PDB entry 7UJ1 | X-ray diffraction, 3.50 A resolution | chains A and E of the 4 polymer chains in the assembly

Chain A:
Molecule: Splicing factor, proline- and glutamine-rich
Organism: Homo sapiens
UniProtKB: P23246 (SFPQ_HUMAN); numbering as in UniProt (aligned over 214-598)
Sequence (412 residues; row label = number of the first residue in the row):
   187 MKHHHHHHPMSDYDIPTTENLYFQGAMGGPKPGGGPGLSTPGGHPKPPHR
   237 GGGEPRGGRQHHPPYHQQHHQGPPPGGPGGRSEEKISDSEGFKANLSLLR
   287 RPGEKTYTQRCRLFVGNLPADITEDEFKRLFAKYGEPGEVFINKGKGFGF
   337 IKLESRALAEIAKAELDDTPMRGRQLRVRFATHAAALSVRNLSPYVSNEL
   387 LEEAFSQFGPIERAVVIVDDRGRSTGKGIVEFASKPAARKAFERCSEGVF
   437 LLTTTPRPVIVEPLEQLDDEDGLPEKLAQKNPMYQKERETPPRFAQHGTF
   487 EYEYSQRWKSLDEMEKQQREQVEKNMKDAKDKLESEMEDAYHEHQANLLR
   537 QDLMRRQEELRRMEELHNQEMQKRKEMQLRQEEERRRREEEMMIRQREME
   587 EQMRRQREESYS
Unresolved in the structure: 187-272, 541-598
Construct notes: initiating methionine (187); expression tag (188-213)
Swiss-Prot annotation at these positions:
  - modified residue: Arg236 (Omega-N-methylarginine), Arg242 (Omega-N-methylarginine), Arg245 (Omega-N-methylarginine), Ser273 (Phosphoserine), Ser283 (Phosphoserine), Tyr293 (Phosphotyrosine), Lys314 (N6,N6-dimethyllysine), Lys319 (N6-acetyllysine), Lys338 (N6-acetyllysine), Thr368 (Phosphothreonine), Ser374 (Phosphoserine), Ser379 (Phosphoserine), Lys421 (N6-acetyllysine), Lys472 (N6-acetyllysine), Ser496 (Phosphoserine), Arg571 (Dimethylated arginine)
  - cross-link (Glycyl lysine isopeptide (Lys-Gly)): Lys271 (interchain with G-Cter in SUMO2), Lys279 (interchain with G-Cter in SUMO2), Lys338 (interchain with G-Cter in SUMO2)
  - mutagenesis: Leu535 (L535A: Impairs DNA binding and ability to mediate transcriptional activation; when associated with A-539; A-546 and A-549), Leu539 (L539A: Impairs DNA binding and ability to mediate transcriptional activation; when associated with A-535; A-546 and A-549), Leu546 (L546A: Impairs DNA binding and ability to mediate transcriptional activation; when associated with A-535; A-539 and A-549), Met549 (M549A: Impairs DNA binding and ability to mediate transcriptional activation; when associated with A-535; A-539 and A-546)

Chain E:
Molecule: 30-nt RNA strand
Sequence (30 nucleotides; numbered 15 to 44; the number before each row is that of its first residue):
    15 UUUUUUUUUUUUUUUUUUUUUUUUUUUUUU
Unresolved in the structure: 24-44

How chain A and chain E interact:
Contacting residue pairs (24; chain A residue first):
  Phe300(A) - U22(E)  stacking on the base
  Gly302(A) - U19(E)  phosphate contact
  Asn303(A) - U18(E)  hydrogen bond to the phosphate
  Asn303(A) - U19(E)  hydrogen bond to the phosphate
  Glu325(A) - U23(E)  base contact
  Phe327(A) - U23(E)  stacking on the base
  Lys332(A) - U18(E)  sugar contact
  Gly333(A) - U19(E)  phosphate contact
  Phe334(A) - U21(E)  sugar contact
  Phe334(A) - U22(E)  sugar contact
  Phe336(A) - U22(E)  sugar contact
  Phe336(A) - U23(E)  base contact
  Arg358(A) - U16(E)  base contact
  Arg358(A) - U17(E)  base contact
  Gly359(A) - U16(E)  hydrogen bond to the base
  Arg360(A) - U17(E)  hydrogen bond to the sugar
  Arg360(A) - U18(E)  salt bridge to the phosphate
  Gln361(A) - U19(E)  base contact
  Arg363(A) - U19(E)  base contact
  Arg365(A) - U19(E)  sugar contact
  Arg365(A) - U22(E)  hydrogen bond to the base
  Ala367(A) - U22(E)  base contact
  Thr368(A) - U22(E)  hydrogen bond to the base
  Lys466(A) - U19(E)  base contact
Other interface residues (no listed pair), chain A (20 interface residues in all): Arg298, Phe366

In short:
20 residues of chain A face 7 of chain E across their interface; the contacts include 6 hydrogen bonds, 1 salt
bridge and 2 aromatic stacking contacts. Polar pairs include Gly359(A)-U16(E), Arg365(A)-U22(E) and
Thr368(A)-U22(E). UniProt lists 4 mutagenesis sites on chain A.
Here chain A is Splicing factor, proline- and glutamine-rich (Homo sapiens) and chain E is a 30-nt RNA strand.
Entry 7UJ1 (Crystal structure of PSF-RNA complex) was determined by X-ray diffraction, deposited together with
7UK1.
